PDB entry 5J0C | X-ray diffraction, 1.60 A resolution | chain A

[Chain A]
Name: Superoxide dismutase [Cu-Zn], OXIDOREDUCTASE
From: Homo sapiens
Notes: EC 1.15.1.1
UniProt: P00441 (SODC_HUMAN); the construct has insertions or renumbered stretches relative to UniProt, so the offset changes along the chain: 2-22 = UniProt 29-49; 27-67 = UniProt 84-124; 89-113 = UniProt 2-26
Chain sequence (114 residues; numbered 0 to 113; the number before each row is that of its first residue; numbering starts at 0):
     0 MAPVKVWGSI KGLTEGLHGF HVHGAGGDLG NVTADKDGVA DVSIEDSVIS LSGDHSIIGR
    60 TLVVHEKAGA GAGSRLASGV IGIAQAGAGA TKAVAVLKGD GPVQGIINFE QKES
Disordered / not traced: 0, 113
Differences from the reference sequence: initiating methionine (0); expression tag (1); linker (23-26, 68-70, 85-88); conflict Ser55 (Cys112 in P00441), Ala94 (Cys7 in P00441)
Swiss-Prot annotation at these positions:
  - binding site (Cu cation): His20, His22, His64
  - cross-link: Trp6 (1-(tryptophan-3-yl)-tryptophan (Trp-Trp) (interchain with W-33))
  - binding site (Zn(2+)): Asp27
  - modified residue: Lys35 (N6-succinyllysine), Ser42 (Phosphoserine), Ser46 (Phosphoserine), Ser49 (Phosphoserine), Ser51 (Phosphoserine), Lys66 (N6-acetyllysine), Ala89 (N-acetylalanine), Lys91 (N6-succinyllysine), Lys97 (N6-succinyllysine)

[Summary]
From UniProt: 3 Cu cation-binding residues and Zn2+-binding residue Asp27.
Chain A is Superoxide dismutase [Cu-Zn], OXIDOREDUCTASE (Homo sapiens); the structure, Monomeric Human Cu,Zn
Superoxide dismutase, loops IV and VII deleted, apo form, circular permutant P2/3, was determined by X-ray
diffraction (same publication as 5J07, 5J0F and 5J0G).
